Entry 7NQA (X-ray diffraction, 2.20 A resolution); this record covers chains A and D.

[Chain A]
Name: Nuclear pore complex protein Nup98-Nup96
Organism: Xenopus tropicalis
UniProt: A0A6I8SCP2 (A0A6I8SCP2_XENTR); residues 716-866 here correspond to UniProt positions 685-835 (UniProt number = residue number - 31)
Chain sequence (152 residues; each row starts with the number of its first residue):
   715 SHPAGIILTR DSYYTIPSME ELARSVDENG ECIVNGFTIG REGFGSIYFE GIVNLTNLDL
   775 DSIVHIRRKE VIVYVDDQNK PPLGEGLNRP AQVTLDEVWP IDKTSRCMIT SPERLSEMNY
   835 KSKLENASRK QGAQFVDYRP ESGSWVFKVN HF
Differences from the reference sequence: expression tag (715)

[Chain D]
Name: Anti-Nup98 Nanobody MS98-6
Organism: Vicugna pacos
Notes: antibody fragment or engineered binder
Chain sequence (124 residues; row label = number of the first residue in the row):
     1 GQVQLVESGG GLAKPGGSLR LSCVATGTFR SMEDVGWYRQ APGKDRELVA EITTLGKVTY
    61 ADSVKGRFTI SRDDAKNAVY LQMSDLKSED TAVYYCNIEA DQTKGIGYVV YPYWGQGTRV
   121 TVSS
Ion coordination: Na+: D101, G107

[How chain A and chain D interact]
Residue-residue contacts (46):
  R782(A) - V109(D)
  K783(A) - G107(D)
  K783(A) - Y108(D)  hydrogen bond (backbone-backbone)
  K783(A) - V109(D)
  E784(A) - T103(D)
  E784(A) - K104(D)  hydrogen bond (side chain-backbone)
  E784(A) - G105(D)  hydrogen bond (side chain-backbone)
  E784(A) - I106(D)
  E784(A) - G107(D)
  E784(A) - V109(D)
  V785(A) - G105(D)
  V785(A) - I106(D)  hydrogen bond (backbone-backbone)
  I786(A) - G105(D)
  I815(A) - V110(D)
  I815(A) - P112(D)
  D816(A) - P112(D)
  K817(A) - D34(D)  salt bridge
  K817(A) - Y38(D)
  K817(A) - E51(D)  salt bridge
  K817(A) - N97(D)
  K817(A) - E99(D)  salt bridge
  K817(A) - P112(D)
  K817(A) - W114(D)  hydrogen bond (backbone-side chain)
  T818(A) - W114(D)
  R820(A) - Y111(D)
  R820(A) - P112(D)  hydrogen bond (side chain-backbone)
  E831(A) - K57(D)  salt bridge
  N833(A) - L55(D)
  S836(A) - L55(D)
  K837(A) - D34(D)  salt bridge
  K837(A) - T54(D)
  K837(A) - Y108(D)
  L838(A) - Y108(D)  hydrophobic
  N840(A) - L55(D)
  A841(A) - Y108(D)  hydrophobic
  K844(A) - S31(D)  hydrogen bond
  K844(A) - E33(D)  salt bridge
  K844(A) - D101(D)  salt bridge
  Q845(A) - R30(D)  hydrogen bond
  Q845(A) - G105(D)
  Q845(A) - I106(D)
  Q845(A) - G107(D)  hydrogen bond (side chain-backbone)
  W859(A) - G107(D)
  W859(A) - Y108(D)
  F861(A) - I106(D)  hydrophobic
  F866(A) - I106(D)  hydrophobic
Interface residues without a listed pair, chain A (26 interface residues in all): L809, M832, Y834, V863
Interface residues without a listed pair, chain D (24 interface residues in all): Y113

[Overview]
26 residues of chain A and 24 residues of chain D are in contact, with 9 hydrogen bonds and 7 salt bridges.
Among the polar pairs are K817(A)-D34(D), K817(A)-E51(D) and K817(A)-E99(D). D101(D) and G107(D) form the Na+
site.
Chain A is Nuclear pore complex protein Nup98-Nup96 (Xenopus tropicalis) and chain D is Anti-Nup98 Nanobody
MS98-6 (Vicugna pacos); the structure, Crystal structure of Nucleoporin-98 nanobody MS98-6 complex solved at
2.2A resolution, was determined by X-ray diffraction together with 8OZB, 8CDS, 8CDT, 7ZOX and 7NOW from the
same study.
